Entry 9FA1 (electron microscopy, 3.00 A resolution); this record covers chains A and B of the 7 polymer chains in the assembly.

Chain A (and B):
Molecule: Large T antigen
From: Betapolyomavirus macacae
Notes: EC 3.6.4.-; chain B of this document is another copy of the same molecule, construct and numbering; everything in this record applies to it too
UniProtKB: P03070 (LT_SV40); residues 266-627 here = UniProt positions 266-627
Chain sequence (362 residues; each row starts with the number of its first residue):
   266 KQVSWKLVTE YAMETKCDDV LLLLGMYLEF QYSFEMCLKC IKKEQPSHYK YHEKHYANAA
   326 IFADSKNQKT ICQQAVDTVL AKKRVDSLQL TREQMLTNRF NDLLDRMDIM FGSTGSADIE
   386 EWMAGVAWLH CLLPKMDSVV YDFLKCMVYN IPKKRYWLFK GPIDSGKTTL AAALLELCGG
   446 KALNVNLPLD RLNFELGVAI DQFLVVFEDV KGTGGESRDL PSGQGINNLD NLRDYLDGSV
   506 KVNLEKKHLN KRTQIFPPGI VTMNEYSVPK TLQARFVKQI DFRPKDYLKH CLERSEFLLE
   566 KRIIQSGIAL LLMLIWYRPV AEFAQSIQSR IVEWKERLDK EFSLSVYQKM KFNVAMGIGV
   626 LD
Small-molecule neighbours: ATP (adenosine-5'-triphosphate): Leu397, Pro427, Ile428, Asp429, Ser430, Gly431, Lys432, Thr433, Thr434, Glu473, Asp474, Asn529, Arg548, Pro549, Lys550, Leu553, Lys554, Leu557, Ile569
UniProt features mapped onto this chain:
  - binding site (Zn(2+)): Cys302, Cys305, His313, His317
  - binding site (ATP): Gly426 to Thr433

Interface between chain A and chain B:
Residue-residue contacts (43):
  Asp284(A) with Arg349(B), salt bridge
  Leu286(A) with Ala346(B); Arg349(B)
  Leu287(A) with Leu353(B), hydrophobic
  Gly290(A) with Ala346(B); Val350(B)
  Met291(A) with Val350(B); Gln354(B)
  Leu293(A) with Thr343(B)
  Glu294(A) with Val350(B)
  Gln310(A) with Gln354(B)
  Asp329(A) with Lys271(B), salt bridge
  Ser330(A) with Gln339(B), hydrogen bond (backbone-side chain)
  Lys331(A) with Gln267(B); Trp270(B); Gln339(B)
  Gln333(A) with Gln339(B), hydrogen bond
  Lys334(A) with Asp342(B)
  Ile428(A) with Ala539(B), hydrophobic; Arg540(B)
  Asp429(A) with Lys418(B), salt bridge
  Thr433(A) with Ser504(B)
  Ala437(A) with Val505(B), hydrophobic
  Ala447(A) with Asn508(B)
  Arg456(A) with Asn458(B); Glu510(B), salt bridge
  Glu460(A) with Lys516(B), salt bridge
  Asp474(A) with Arg498(B), salt bridge
  Lys476(A) with Asp495(B), hydrogen bond (side chain-backbone); Asn496(B), hydrogen bond
  Asp484(A) with Lys535(B)
  Lys511(A) with Asn515(B)
  Lys512(A) with Glu510(B), salt bridge; Lys511(B), hydrogen bond (side chain-backbone); Leu514(B), hydrogen bond (side chain-backbone); Asn515(B), hydrogen bond (backbone-side chain)
  His513(A) with His513(B)
  Glu565(A) with Ile416(B)
  Arg567(A) with Asn415(B), hydrogen bond (side chain-backbone); Pro417(B); Gly503(B), hydrogen bond (side chain-backbone)
  Gln570(A) with Pro417(B); Ser504(B), hydrogen bond
Interface residues without a listed pair, chain A (38 interface residues in all): Leu289, Asn332, Lys446, Leu448, Pro453, Val463, Glu473, Pro486, Leu564
Interface residues without a listed pair, chain B (40 interface residues in all): Asp455, Phe459, Asp499, Lys506, Lys512, Thr518, Ile520, Thr536

In short:
38 residues of chain A face 40 of chain B across their interface, with 10 hydrogen bonds and 7 salt bridges.
Polar contacts include Asp284(A)-Arg349(B), Asp329(A)-Lys271(B) and Asp429(A)-Lys418(B). Ligands of chain A:
ATP.
Both chains are Large T antigen (Betapolyomavirus macacae). Entry 9FA1 (Active SV40 LTAg complex with DNA (3D
variability component_002, frame_010)) was determined by electron microscopy together with 9EVH, 9EVP, 9F3T,
9F3U, 9F5I, 9F73 and 14 further entries from the same study.
